PDB entry 5ZQE | X-ray diffraction, 2.00 A resolution | chain A

# Chain A
Molecule: Lmo2812 protein
Source organism: Listeria monocytogenes EGD-e
Reference sequence: Q8Y3M3 (Q8Y3M3_LISMO); numbering as in UniProt (aligned over 21-272)
Amino-acid sequence (276 residues; row label = number of the first residue in the row; numbers below 1 keep their minus sign (His-3 is residue -3)):
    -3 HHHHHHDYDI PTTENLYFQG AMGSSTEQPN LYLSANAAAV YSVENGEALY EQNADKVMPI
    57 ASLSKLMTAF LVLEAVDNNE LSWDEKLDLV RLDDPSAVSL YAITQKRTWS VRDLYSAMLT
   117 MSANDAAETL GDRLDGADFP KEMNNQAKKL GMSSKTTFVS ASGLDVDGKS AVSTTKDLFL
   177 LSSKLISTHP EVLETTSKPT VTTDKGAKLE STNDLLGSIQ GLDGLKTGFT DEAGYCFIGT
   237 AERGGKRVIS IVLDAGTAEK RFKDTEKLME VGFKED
Unresolved in the structure: -3 to 23, 271-272
Differences from the reference sequence: expression tag (-3 to 20)
Glycans and other covalent adducts: cefuroxime (inhibition form) (CES) linked to Ser58
Residues lining bound ligands: cefuroxime (inhibition form) (CES; 2-[carboxy-(2-furan-2-yl-2-methoxyimino-acetylamino)-methyl]-5-methyl-3,6-dihydro-2H-[1,3]thiazine-4-carboxylic acid): Ala57, Lys61, Val94, Met117, Ser118, Asn120, Leu160, Thr208, Thr223, Gly224, Phe225, Thr226, Tyr231, Arg257
Reported in the primary citation:
  - binding site for cefuroxime (inhibition form): Ser58, Phe225, Arg257
  - mutagenesis - Y231F: unchanged binding to cefuroxime (inhibition form)

# In short
Cefuroxime (inhibition form) is covalently linked to Ser58. The paper reports a binding site for cefuroxime
(inhibition form) at Ser58, Phe225 and Arg257; Y231F leaves binding to cefuroxime (inhibition form) unchanged.
Chain A is Lmo2812 protein (Listeria monocytogenes EGD-e); the structure, Crystal Structure of
Penicillin-Binding Protein D2 from Listeria monocytogenes in the Cefuroxime bound form, was determined by
X-ray diffraction, deposited together with 5ZQC, 5ZQA, 5ZQB and 5ZQD.
